6Q58 - chains B and A of the 3 polymer chains in the assembly; structure by X-ray diffraction, 1.50 A resolution.

# Chain B (and A)
Protein: Cytosolic copper storage protein
Organism: Streptomyces coelicolor 1326
Notes: chain A of this document is another copy of the same molecule, construct and numbering; everything in this record applies to it too
UniProt: Q9X8F4 (Q9X8F4_STRCO); residues 17-136 here = UniProt positions 17-136
Amino-acid sequence (120 residues; row label = number of the first residue in the row):
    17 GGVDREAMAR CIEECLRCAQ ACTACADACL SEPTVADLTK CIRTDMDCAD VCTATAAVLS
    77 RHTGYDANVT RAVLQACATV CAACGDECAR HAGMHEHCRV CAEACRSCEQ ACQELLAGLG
Not modelled in the structure: 17-18 (chain A: fully traced)
Bound ions: Cu+ site 1: C41, H113, C114; Cu+ site 2: C41, C104; Cu+ site 3: C57, C114; Cu+ site 4: C57, C104
Reported in the primary citation:
  - Cu+ coordination: C41, C57, C104, H113, C114

# Chain B / chain A interface
Contacting residue pairs - 23 pairs, chain B then chain A:
  R21(B) with D43(A), salt bridge
  A25(B) with Q36(A), hydrogen bond (backbone-side chain)
  I28(B) with Q36(A)
  E29(B) with Q36(A)
  L32(B) with L32(A); Q36(A); T69(A)
  R33(B) with E29(A), salt bridge
  Q36(B) with I28(A); S76(A), hydrogen bond
  T39(B) with A73(A); S76(A); R77(A)
  D43(B) with S76(A); R77(A); H78(A), hydrogen bond (side chain-backbone); T79(A), hydrogen bond
  L46(B) with T79(A)
  S47(B) with T79(A), hydrogen bond
  S76(B) with T39(A); D43(A)
  R77(B) with D43(A); M62(A)
Interface residues without a listed pair, chain B (15 interface residues in all): A40, H78

# In short
Chain B and chain A form an interface of 15 and 13 residues respectively; the contacts include 5 hydrogen
bonds and 2 salt bridges. Polar contacts include R21(B)-D43(A), R33(B)-E29(A) and A25(B)-Q36(A). C41(B),
H113(B) and C114(B) form the Cu+ site 1. From the paper: Cu+ coordination by C41(B), C57(B) and C104(B) among
others.
Chain B and chain A are both Cytosolic copper storage protein (Streptomyces coelicolor 1326); the structure,
Copper loading to a cytosolic copper storage protein from Streptomyces lividans (five coppers), was determined
by X-ray diffraction (same publication as 6Q6B, 6QVH, 6QYB and 6R01).
